PDB entry 4G9Y | X-ray diffraction, 2.05 A resolution | chain A

== Chain A ==
Name: PcaV transcriptional regulator
Source organism: Streptomyces coelicolor
Reference sequence: Q9XAM6 (Q9XAM6_STRCO); residues 1-154 here = UniProt positions 1-154
Chain sequence (157 residues; numbered -2 to 154; the number before each row is that of its first residue; numbers below 1 keep their minus sign (Gly-2 is residue -2)):
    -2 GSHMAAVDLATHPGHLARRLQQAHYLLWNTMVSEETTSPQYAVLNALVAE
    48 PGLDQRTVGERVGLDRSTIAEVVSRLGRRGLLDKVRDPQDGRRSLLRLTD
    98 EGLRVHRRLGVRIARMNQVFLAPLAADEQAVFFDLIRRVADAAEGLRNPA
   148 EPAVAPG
Disordered / not traced: -2 to 7, 144-154
Differences from the reference sequence: expression tag (-2 to 0)
What the authors report for this chain:
  - specificity-determining residues: His9, His21
  - mutagenesis - R15A: abolished binding to DNA
  - mutagenesis - R15K: unchanged binding to DNA
  - mutagenesis - R15A, R15K: unchanged stability

== Summary ==
The paper reports that R15A abolishes binding to DNA; specificity determinants His9 and His21.
Chain A is PcaV transcriptional regulator (Streptomyces coelicolor); the structure, Crystal Structure of the
PcaV transcriptional regulator from Streptomyces coelicolor, was determined by X-ray diffraction (same
publication as 4FHT).
